Entry 8DR0 (electron microscopy, 2.42 A resolution); this record covers chains D and E of the 10 polymer chains in the assembly.

[Chain D]
Protein: Replication factor C subunit 2
Source organism: Saccharomyces cerevisiae
UniProt: P40348 (RFC2_YEAST); residue numbers follow UniProt; this construct covers 1-353
Chain sequence (353 residues; numbered 1 to 353; the number before each row is that of its first residue):
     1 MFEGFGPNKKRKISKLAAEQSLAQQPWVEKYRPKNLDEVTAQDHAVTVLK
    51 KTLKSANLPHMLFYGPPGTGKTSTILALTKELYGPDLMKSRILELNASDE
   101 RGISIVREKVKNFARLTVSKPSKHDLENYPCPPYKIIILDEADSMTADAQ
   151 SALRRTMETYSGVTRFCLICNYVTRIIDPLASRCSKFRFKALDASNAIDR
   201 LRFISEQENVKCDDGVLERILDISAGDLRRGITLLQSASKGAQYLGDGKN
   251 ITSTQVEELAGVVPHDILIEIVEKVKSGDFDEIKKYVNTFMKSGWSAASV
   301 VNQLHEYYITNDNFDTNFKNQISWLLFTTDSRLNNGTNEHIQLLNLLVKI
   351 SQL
Unresolved in the structure: 1-9
Ion coordination: Mg2+: Thr72 (together with ATP-gamma-S)
Small-molecule neighbours:
  - ATP-gamma-S (AGS; phosphothiophosphoric acid-adenylate ester), molecule 1: Val28, Tyr31, Arg32, Pro33, Glu38, Val39, Thr40, Gln42, Pro66, Pro67, Gly68, Thr69, Gly70, Lys71, Thr72, Ser73, Glu141, Asn171, Leu192, Arg200, Leu228, Arg229, Ile232
  - ATP-gamma-S (AGS), molecule 2: Arg154, Glu158, Pro179, Arg183
Swiss-Prot annotation at these positions:
  - binding site (ATP): Val28, Arg32, Gly65 to Ser73, Asn171, Arg229
  - modified residue: Met1 (N-acetylmethionine)

[Chain E]
Protein: Replication factor C subunit 5
Source organism: Saccharomyces cerevisiae
UniProt: P38251 (RFC5_YEAST); residues 1-354 here = UniProt positions 1-354
Chain sequence (354 residues; each row starts with the number of its first residue):
     1 MSLWVDKYRPKSLNALSHNEELTNFLKSLSDQPRDLPHLLLYGPNGTGKK
    51 TRCMALLESIFGPGVYRLKIDVRQFVTASNRKLELNVVSSPYHLEITPSD
   101 MGNNDRIVIQELLKEVAQMEQVDFQDSKDGLAHRYKCVIINEANSLTKDA
   151 QAALRRTMEKYSKNIRLIMVCDSMSPIIAPIKSRCLLIRCPAPSDSEIST
   201 ILSDVVTNERIQLETKDILKRIAQASNGNLRVSLLMLESMALNNELALKS
   251 SSPIIKPDWIIVIHKLTRKIVKERSVNSLIECRAVLYDLLAHCIPANIIL
   301 KELTFSLLDVETLNTTNKSSIIEYSSVFDERLSLGNKAIFHLEGFIAKVM
   351 CCLD
Small-molecule neighbours:
  - ATP-gamma-S (AGS; phosphothiophosphoric acid-adenylate ester): Arg155, Glu159, Pro180, Arg184
  - GDP (guanosine-5'-diphosphate): Val5, Asp6, Tyr8, Arg9, Pro10, Ala15, Leu16, Ser17, His18, Pro44, Asn45, Gly46, Thr47, Gly48, Lys49, Lys50, Thr51, Arg52, Ile201, Leu230, Arg231, Leu234
Swiss-Prot annotation at these positions:
  - binding site (ATP): Val5, Ser17, Gly43 to Thr51, Arg231
What the authors report for this chain:
  - binding site for the 18-nt DNA strand: Asn80
  - binding site for the 22-nt DNA strand: Asn103

[Chain D / chain E interface]
Residue-residue contacts (99; chain D residue first):
  Arg11(D) with Phe124(E)
  Lys12(D) with Val122(E); Phe124(E)
  Ile13(D) with Asp123(E); Phe124(E), hydrophobic; Ala132(E), hydrophobic; Arg134(E)
  Ser14(D) with Arg134(E)
  Leu16(D) with Arg134(E)
  Ser21(D) with Lys163(E)
  Gln24(D) with Arg34(E), hydrogen bond; Asp35(E); Arg134(E)
  Gln25(D) with Asp35(E); Ser162(E), hydrogen bond; Lys163(E), hydrogen bond (side chain-backbone); Arg166(E), hydrogen bond
  Pro26(D) with Asp35(E); Arg166(E)
  Glu29(D) with Glu159(E); Ser162(E)
  Arg32(D) with Glu159(E), salt bridge
  Thr72(D) with Arg156(E)
  Asn96(D) with Arg156(E); Lys160(E)
  Ala97(D) with Gln110(E); Ala152(E); Ala153(E)
  Ser98(D) with Gln110(E); Lys114(E), hydrogen bond; Ala153(E)
  Asp99(D) with Gln110(E); Lys114(E), salt bridge
  Glu100(D) with Gln110(E), hydrogen bond
  Asp140(D) with Arg156(E)
  Glu141(D) with Arg155(E), salt bridge; Arg156(E)
  Asn171(D) with Arg155(E)
  Asp227(D) with Ser183(E), hydrogen bond
  Arg229(D) with Glu159(E), salt bridge; Ser183(E), hydrogen bond; Arg184(E)
  Thr233(D) with Leu186(E)
  Gln236(D) with Asp35(E), hydrogen bond (side chain-backbone); Pro37(E)
  Ser237(D) with Leu186(E)
  Lys240(D) with Gln32(E), hydrogen bond (side chain-backbone); Asp35(E), salt bridge
  Tyr244(D) with Lys27(E); Ser28(E)
  Leu259(D) with Phe25(E), hydrophobic
  Phe280(D) with Leu308(E), hydrophobic; Lys318(E)
  Asp281(D) with Lys318(E), salt bridge
  Lys284(D) with Leu308(E); Asp309(E), salt bridge
  Asn288(D) with Asn227(E), hydrogen bond
  Met291(D) with Pro44(E)
  Lys292(D) with Pro44(E); Pro191(E); Ala192(E), hydrogen bond (backbone-backbone); Asn227(E), hydrogen bond; Gly228(E)
  Ser293(D) with Arg189(E), hydrogen bond (backbone-side chain); Pro191(E)
  Gly294(D) with Tyr42(E); Arg189(E)
  Trp295(D) with Arg189(E)
  Arg332(D) with Ser326(E), hydrogen bond; Val327(E); Glu330(E), salt bridge
  Asn335(D) with Glu330(E), hydrogen bond; Ser333(E), hydrogen bond (backbone-side chain); Leu334(E)
  Gly336(D) with Ser175(E); Pro176(E); Ser333(E), hydrogen bond (backbone-side chain)
  Thr337(D) with Ser175(E), hydrogen bond (backbone-side chain); Asp329(E); Glu330(E)
  Asn338(D) with Lys301(E); Asp329(E), hydrogen bond (backbone-side chain)
  Glu339(D) with Ser173(E); Met174(E); Ser175(E)
  His340(D) with Phe305(E)
  Ile341(D) with Ile322(E); Ser325(E); Ser326(E)
  Gln342(D) with Ser326(E), hydrogen bond; Asp329(E), hydrogen bond
  Leu344(D) with Leu308(E), hydrophobic; Ile322(E), hydrophobic
  Asn345(D) with Ile322(E); Glu323(E); Ser326(E)
  Val348(D) with Ser319(E)
  Lys349(D) with Glu323(E), salt bridge
  Gln352(D) with Ser319(E), hydrogen bond
Other interface residues (no listed pair), chain D (60 interface residues in all): Trp27, Pro67, Ser144, Arg230, Gly241, Glu258, Gly261, Ser296, Leu333
Other interface residues (no listed pair), chain E (62 interface residues in all): Asn24, Leu29, Asp31, Leu36, His133, Thr157, Ala179, Pro180, Leu187, Thr315

[Summary]
60 residues of chain D face 62 of chain E across their interface, with 23 hydrogen bonds and 9 salt bridges.
Polar contacts include Arg32(D)-Glu159(E), Asp99(D)-Lys114(E) and Glu141(D)-Arg155(E). From the paper: a
binding site for the 18-nt DNA strand at Asn80(E); a binding site for the 22-nt DNA strand at Asn103(E).
Here chain D is Replication factor C subunit 2 and chain E is Replication factor C subunit 5, both from
Saccharomyces cerevisiae. Entry 8DR0 (Closed state of RFC:PCNA bound to a 3' ss/dsDNA junction) was determined
by electron microscopy together with 8DQW, 8DQX, 8DQZ, 8DR1, 8DR3, 8DR4 and 3 further entries from the same
study.
